PDB entry 5S4S | X-ray diffraction, 2.35 A resolution | chains C and E of the 6 polymer chains in the assembly

== Chain C ==
Molecule: Tubulin alpha-1B chain
From: Bos taurus
UniProtKB: P81947 (TBA1B_BOVIN); numbering as in UniProt (aligned over 1-451)
Chain sequence (451 residues; row label = number of the first residue in the row):
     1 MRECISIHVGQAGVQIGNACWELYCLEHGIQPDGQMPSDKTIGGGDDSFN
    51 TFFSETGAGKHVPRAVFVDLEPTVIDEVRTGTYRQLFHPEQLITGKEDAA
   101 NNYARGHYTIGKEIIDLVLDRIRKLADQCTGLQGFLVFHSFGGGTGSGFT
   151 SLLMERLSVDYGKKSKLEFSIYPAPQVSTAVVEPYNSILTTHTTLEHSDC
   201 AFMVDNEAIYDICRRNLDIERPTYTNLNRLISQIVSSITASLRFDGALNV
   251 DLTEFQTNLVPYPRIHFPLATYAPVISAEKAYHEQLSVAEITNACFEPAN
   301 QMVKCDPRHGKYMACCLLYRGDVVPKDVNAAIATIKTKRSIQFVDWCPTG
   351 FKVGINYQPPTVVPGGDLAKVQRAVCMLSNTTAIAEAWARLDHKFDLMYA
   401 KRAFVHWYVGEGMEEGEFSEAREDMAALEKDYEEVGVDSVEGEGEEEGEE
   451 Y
Unresolved in the structure: 441-451
Ion coordination: Ca2+: D39, T41, G44, E55; Mg2+: E71, D98 (together with GTP)
Ligand contacts:
  - GTP (guanosine-5'-triphosphate): V9, G10, Q11, A12, Q15, I16, D69, D98, A99, A100, N101, S140, G142, G143, G144, T145, G146, I171, P173, V177, S178, T179, E183, N206, Y224, L227, N228, I231
  - K0M (3-methyl-N-(1-methyl-1H-pyrazol-3-yl)-1,2-oxazole-5-carboxamide): T179, A180, V181

== Chain E ==
Molecule: Stathmin-4
From: Rattus norvegicus
UniProtKB: P63043 (STMN4_RAT); residues 5-145 here correspond to UniProt positions 49-189 (UniProt number = residue number + 44)
Chain sequence (143 residues; each row starts with the number of its first residue):
     3 MADMEVIELNKCTSGQSFEVILKPPSFDGVPEFNASLPRRRDPSLEEIQK
    53 KLEAAEERRKYQEAELLKHLAEKREHEREVIQKAIEENNNFIKMAKEKLA
   103 QKMESNKENREAHLAAMLERLQEKDKHAEEVRKNKELKEEASR
Unresolved in the structure: 3-5, 29-46, 144-145
Differences from the reference sequence: initiating methionine (3); expression tag (4)
UniProt features mapped onto this chain:
  - modified residue: S46 (Phosphoserine)

== Chain C / chain E interface ==
Contacting residue pairs - 32 pairs, chain C then chain E:
  H107(C) with K104(E); M105(E)
  Y108(C) with K104(E); M105(E), hydrophobic; N108(E)
  T109(C) with R112(E)
  E155(C) with L101(E); K104(E), salt bridge
  R156(C) with L101(E)
  S158(C) with F93(E); I94(E)
  V159(C) with I94(E); A97(E), hydrophobic; K98(E)
  G162(C) with N90(E); F93(E); I94(E)
  K163(C) with N90(E), hydrogen bond (backbone-side chain); F93(E)
  T193(C) with K104(E)
  E196(C) with K100(E), salt bridge
  V409(C) with H115(E), hydrogen bond (backbone-side chain)
  G410(C) with R112(E); H115(E)
  E411(C) with N108(E), hydrogen bond (backbone-side chain); R112(E), salt bridge
  G412(C) with N108(E), hydrogen bond (backbone-side chain); N111(E), hydrogen bond (backbone-side chain); R112(E)
  M413(C) with N108(E)
  E414(C) with S107(E), hydrogen bond; N111(E), hydrogen bond
Other interface residues (no listed pair), chain C (21 interface residues in all): K112, L152, H197, E417
Other interface residues (no listed pair), chain E (15 interface residues in all): E89

== Summary ==
21 residues of chain C face 15 of chain E across their interface; the contacts include 7 hydrogen bonds and 3
salt bridges. Polar contacts include E155(C)-K104(E), E196(C)-K100(E) and E411(C)-R112(E). Chain C binds GTP
and compound K0M. D39(C), T41(C), G44(C) and E55(C) coordinate Ca2+.
Here chain C is Tubulin alpha-1B chain (Bos taurus) and chain E is Stathmin-4 (Rattus norvegicus). Entry 5S4S
(Tubulin-Z240297434-complex) was determined by X-ray diffraction (same publication as 5S4L, 5S4M, 5S4N, 5S4O,
5S4P, 5S4Q and 52 further entries).
